6S3R - chains F and G of the 11 polymer chains in the assembly; structure by electron microscopy, 3.50 A resolution.

[Chain F]
Molecule: Flagellar biosynthetic protein FliR
From: Pseudomonas savastanoi pv. phaseolicola
Reference sequence: A0A0P9WRJ4 (A0A0P9WRJ4_PSESH); numbering as in UniProt (aligned over 1-261)
Chain sequence (300 residues; each row starts with the number of its first residue):
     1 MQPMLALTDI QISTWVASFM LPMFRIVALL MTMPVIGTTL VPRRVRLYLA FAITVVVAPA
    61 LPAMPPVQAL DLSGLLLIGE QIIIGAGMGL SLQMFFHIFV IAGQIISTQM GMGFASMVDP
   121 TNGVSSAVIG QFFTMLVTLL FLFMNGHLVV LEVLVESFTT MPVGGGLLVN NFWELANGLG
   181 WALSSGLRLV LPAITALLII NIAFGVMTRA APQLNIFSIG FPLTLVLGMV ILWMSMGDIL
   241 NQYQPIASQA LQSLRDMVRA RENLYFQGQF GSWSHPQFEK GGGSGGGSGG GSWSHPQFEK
Not modelled in the structure: 1-9, 262-300
Sequence notes: expression tag (262-300)

[Chain G]
Molecule: Flagellar biosynthetic protein FliQ
From: Pseudomonas savastanoi pv. phaseolicola (strain 1448A / Race 6)
Reference sequence: Q48GF6 (Q48GF6_PSE14); residue numbers follow UniProt; this construct covers 1-89
Chain sequence (89 residues; row label = number of the first residue in the row):
     1 MTPEVAVDLF REALWLTTVL VAILVVPSLL CGLLVAMFQA ATQINEQTLS FLPRLLVMLV
    61 TLIVIGPWLL KIFMEYMLSL YTSIPTLIG

[How chain F and chain G interact]
Pairs across the interface - 29 pairs, chain F then chain G:
  Phe132(F) with Phe10(G), hydrophobic; Leu14(G), hydrophobic
  Leu136(F) with Phe10(G), hydrophobic
  Leu140(F) with Pro3(G), hydrophobic; Ala6(G), hydrophobic
  Phe143(F) with Met1(G)
  Met144(F) with Pro3(G), hydrophobic
  Gln213(F) with Gln39(G), hydrogen bond (side chain-backbone); Ala40(G)
  Asn215(F) with Glu46(G), hydrogen bond (side chain-backbone); Gln47(G), hydrogen bond
  Phe217(F) with Arg54(G)
  Ser218(F) with Ser50(G), hydrogen bond; Arg54(G), hydrogen bond (backbone-side chain)
  Ile219(F) with Leu29(G); Gly32(G); Leu33(G)
  Pro222(F) with Val25(G), hydrophobic; Leu29(G), hydrophobic
  Leu223(F) with Leu29(G)
  Met229(F) with Thr17(G); Thr18(G)
  Val230(F) with Thr18(G)
  Trp233(F) with Leu14(G), hydrophobic; Trp15(G), hydrophobic
  Met236(F) with Phe10(G), hydrophobic; Leu14(G), hydrophobic
  Gly237(F) with Arg11(G)
  Leu240(F) with Pro3(G), hydrophobic
Also at the interface, not in a pair above, chain F (23 interface residues in all): Met135, Leu139, Leu214, Val226, Leu232
Also at the interface, not in a pair above, chain G (27 interface residues in all): Thr2, Glu4, Val7, Val21, Ala36, Gln43, Ile44, Asn45

[In short]
23 residues of chain F face 27 of chain G across their interface, with 5 hydrogen bonds. Polar contacts
include Gln213(F)-Gln39(G), Asn215(F)-Glu46(G) and Asn215(F)-Gln47(G).
Chain F is Flagellar biosynthetic protein FliR (Pseudomonas savastanoi pv. phaseolicola) and chain G is
Flagellar biosynthetic protein FliQ (Pseudomonas savastanoi pv. phaseolicola (strain 1448A / Race 6)); the
structure, Structure of the FliPQR complex from the flagellar type 3 secretion system of Pseudomonas
savastanoi, was determined by electron microscopy together with 6S3L and 6S3S from the same study.
